6S7T - chains D and G of the 10 polymer chains in the assembly; structure by electron microscopy, 3.50 A resolution.

== Chain D ==
Molecule: Dolichyl-diphosphooligosaccharide--protein glycosyltransferase subunit DAD1
Organism: Homo sapiens
UniProtKB: P61803 (DAD1_HUMAN); residues 1-113 here = UniProt positions 1-113
Amino-acid sequence (113 residues; numbered 1 to 113; the number before each row is that of its first residue):
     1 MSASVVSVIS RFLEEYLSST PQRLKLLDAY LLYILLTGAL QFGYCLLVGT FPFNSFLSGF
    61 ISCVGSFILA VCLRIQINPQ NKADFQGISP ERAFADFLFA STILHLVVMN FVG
Disordered / not traced: 1-9, 113
Ligand contacts:
  - EGY ((4R,7R)-4-hydroxy-N,N,N-trimethyl-4,9-dioxo-7-[(undecanoyloxy)methyl]-3,5,8-trioxa-4lambda~5~-phosphadocosan-1-aminium), molecule 1: R92, A95, L98, F99, T102
  - EGY, molecule 2: L106, V107, N110
  - KZB ((2S,3R,4R,5S,6S)-2-(hydroxymethyl)-6-[(1S,2R,3R,4R,5'S,6S,7R,8S,9R,12R,13R,15S,16S,18R)-5',7,9,13-tetramethyl-3,15-bis(oxidanyl)spiro[5-oxapentacyclo[10.8.0.02,9.04,8.013,18]icosane-6,2'-oxane]-16-yl]oxy-oxane-3,4,5-triol), molecule 1: L13, Y16, L17, K25, D28, A29, L31, L32
  - KZB, molecule 2: T50, F51, F53
  - KZB, molecule 3: F67, V71, R74, I75, N78, Q80, N81
Swiss-Prot annotation at these positions:
  - modified residue: S2 (N-acetylserine)

== Chain G ==
Molecule: Dolichyl-diphosphooligosaccharide--protein glycosyltransferase 48 kDa subunit
Organism: Homo sapiens
UniProtKB: A0A024RAD5 (A0A024RAD5_HUMAN); residue numbers follow UniProt; this construct covers 1-456
Amino-acid sequence (456 residues; row label = number of the first residue in the row):
     1 MGYFRCAGAG SFGRRRKMEP STAARAWALF WLLLPLLGAV CASGPRTLVL LDNLNVRETH
    61 SLFFRSLKDR GFELTFKTAD DPSLSLIKYG EFLYDNLIIF SPSVEDFGGN INVETISAFI
   121 DGGGSVLVAA SSDIGDPLRE LGSECGIEFD EEKTAVIDHH NYDISDLGQH TLIVADTENL
   181 LKAPTIVGKS SLNPILFRGV GMVADPDNPL VLDILTGSST SYSFFPDKPI TQYPHAVGKN
   241 TLLIAGLQAR NNARVIFSGS LDFFSDSFFN SAVQKAAPGS QRYSQTGNYE LAVALSRWVF
   301 KEEGVLRVGP VSHHRVGETA PPNAYTVTDL VEYSIVIQQL SNGKWVPFDG DDIQLEFVRI
   361 DPFVRTFLKK KGGKYSVQFK LPDVYGVFQF KVDYNRLGYT HLYSSTQVSV RPLQHTQYER
   421 FIPSAYPYYA SAFSMMLGLF IFSIVFLHMK EKEKSD
Disordered / not traced: 1-42, 453-456
Ligand contacts:
  - KZB ((2S,3R,4R,5S,6S)-2-(hydroxymethyl)-6-[(1S,2R,3R,4R,5'S,6S,7R,8S,9R,12R,13R,15S,16S,18R)-5',7,9,13-tetramethyl-3,15-bis(oxidanyl)spiro[5-oxapentacyclo[10.8.0.02,9.04,8.013,18]icosane-6,2'-oxane]-16-yl]oxy-oxane-3,4,5-triol), molecule 1: F421, Y426, Y429, A430, F433
  - KZB, molecule 2: F433, M436, L437, F440
  - KZB, molecule 3: F440, I441, I444

== Chain D / chain G interface ==
Residue-residue contacts - 39 pairs, chain D then chain G:
  Q22(D) - M449(G)
  Q22(D) - E451(G)
  Q22(D) - K452(G)
  R23(D) - F446(G)
  R23(D) - L447(G)
  R23(D) - E451(G)
  L26(D) - V445(G)  hydrophobic
  L27(D) - F442(G)  hydrophobic
  Y33(D) - S434(G)  hydrogen bond
  Y33(D) - M435(G)
  I34(D) - M435(G)  hydrophobic
  T37(D) - S431(G)
  Q41(D) - Y428(G)
  Q41(D) - S431(G)  hydrogen bond
  Y44(D) - S424(G)  hydrogen bond (side chain-backbone)
  Y44(D) - P427(G)  hydrophobic
  Y44(D) - Y428(G)
  F51(D) - I422(G)  hydrophobic
  P52(D) - I422(G)  hydrophobic
  P52(D) - A425(G)  hydrophobic
  P52(D) - Y428(G)  hydrophobic
  S55(D) - Y428(G)
  S55(D) - Y429(G)
  F56(D) - Y428(G)  hydrophobic
  S62(D) - M435(G)
  C63(D) - S431(G)
  C63(D) - M435(G)  hydrogen bond
  S66(D) - M435(G)
  L73(D) - F446(G)  hydrophobic
  I77(D) - F446(G)  hydrophobic
  F94(D) - S443(G)
  F94(D) - F446(G)  hydrophobic
  F94(D) - L447(G)  hydrophobic
  F97(D) - L439(G)  hydrophobic
  S101(D) - L439(G)
  H105(D) - M436(G)
  M109(D) - F433(G)  hydrophobic
  M109(D) - M436(G)  hydrophobic
  V112(D) - Y429(G)  hydrophobic
Other interface residues (no listed pair), chain D (30 interface residues in all): Y30, C45, G49, G59, E91, V108
Other interface residues (no listed pair), chain G (23 interface residues in all): A432, G438, K450

== Summary ==
30 residues of chain D face 23 of chain G across their interface; the contacts include 4 hydrogen bonds. Polar
contacts include Y33(D)-S434(G), Q41(D)-S431(G) and Y44(D)-S424(G). Ligands of chain D: compound EGY and 3
copies of compound KZB.
Here chain D is Dolichyl-diphosphooligosaccharide--protein glycosyltransferase subunit DAD1 and chain G is
Dolichyl-diphosphooligosaccharide--protein glycosyltransferase 48 kDa subunit, both from Homo sapiens. Entry
6S7T (Cryo-EM structure of human oligosaccharyltransferase complex OST-B) was determined by electron
microscopy (same publication as 6S7O).
